7X40 - chains A and C of the 6 polymer chains in the assembly; structure by electron microscopy, 3.02 A resolution.

== Chain A ==
Protein: Virion protein 1
From: Coxsackievirus B1
UniProt: W8GTF7 (W8GTF7_9ENTO); residues 1-278 here = UniProt positions 1-278
Amino-acid sequence (278 residues; row label = number of the first residue in the row):
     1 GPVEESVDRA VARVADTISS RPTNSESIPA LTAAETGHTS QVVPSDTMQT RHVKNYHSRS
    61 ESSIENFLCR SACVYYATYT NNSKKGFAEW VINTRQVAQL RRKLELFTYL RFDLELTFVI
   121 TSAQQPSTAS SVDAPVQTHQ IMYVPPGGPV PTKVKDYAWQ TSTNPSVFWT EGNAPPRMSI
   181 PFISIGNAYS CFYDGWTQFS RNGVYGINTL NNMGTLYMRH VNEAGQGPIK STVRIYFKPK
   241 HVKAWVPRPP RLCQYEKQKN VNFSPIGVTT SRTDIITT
Not modelled in the structure: 1-11
Construct notes: conflict Lys84 (Glu in W8GTF7)

== Chain C ==
Protein: VP3
From: Coxsackievirus B1
Notes: EC 3.4.22.29, 3.6.1.15, 3.4.22.28, 2.7.7.48
UniProt: L7UV52 (L7UV52_9ENTO); residues 1-238 here correspond to UniProt positions 333-570 (UniProt number = residue number + 332)
Amino-acid sequence (238 residues; numbered 1 to 238; the number before each row is that of its first residue):
     1 GLPVMTTPGS TQFLTSDDFQ SPSAMPQFDV TPEMQIPGRV NNLMEIAEVD SVVPVNNTED
    61 NVSSLKAYQI PVQSNSDNGK QVFGFPLQPG ANNVLNRTLL GEILNYYTHW SGSIKLTFMF
   121 CGSAMATGKF LLAYSPPGAG VPKNRKDAML GTHVIWDVGL QSSCVLCVPW ISQTHYRYVV
   181 EDEYTAAGYV TCWYQTNIVV PADVQSSCDI LCFVSACNDF SVRMLKDTPF IRQDTFYQ

== How chain A and chain C interact ==
Contacting residue pairs (157; chain A residue first):
  Val14(A) - Asn218(C)
  Val14(A) - Asp219(C)
  Val14(A) - Phe220(C)
  Ala15(A) - Asn218(C)
  Ala15(A) - Asp219(C)
  Ala30(A) - Cys164(C)
  Ala30(A) - Val165(C)  hydrogen bond (backbone-backbone)
  Leu31(A) - Ser163(C)
  Thr32(A) - Gln161(C)
  Thr32(A) - Ser162(C)
  Thr32(A) - Ser163(C)  hydrogen bond (backbone-backbone)
  Thr32(A) - Val165(C)
  Ala33(A) - Ser163(C)
  Ala34(A) - Met119(C)  hydrophobic
  Ala34(A) - Ser163(C)  hydrogen bond (backbone-side chain)
  Glu35(A) - Met119(C)
  Glu35(A) - Ser162(C)  hydrogen bond
  Thr39(A) - Glu48(C)
  Thr39(A) - Asp50(C)  hydrogen bond
  Thr39(A) - Ser215(C)
  Ser40(A) - Lys115(C)  hydrogen bond (backbone-side chain)
  Ser40(A) - Val165(C)
  Val42(A) - Lys115(C)
  Val42(A) - Val165(C)  hydrophobic
  Val42(A) - Cys217(C)
  Val43(A) - Asn218(C)
  Pro44(A) - Ser113(C)
  Pro44(A) - Cys167(C)
  Met48(A) - Pro169(C)  hydrophobic
  His57(A) - Ser111(C)  hydrogen bond
  His57(A) - His175(C)  hydrogen bond
  His57(A) - Tyr176(C)
  Ser58(A) - Ser221(C)  hydrogen bond (backbone-side chain)
  Arg59(A) - Asn42(C)
  Arg59(A) - Met44(C)
  Arg59(A) - Glu48(C)  salt bridge
  Arg59(A) - Cys217(C)
  Arg59(A) - Asn218(C)
  Arg59(A) - Phe220(C)  hydrogen bond (side chain-backbone)
  Glu61(A) - Tyr107(C)  hydrogen bond (backbone-side chain)
  Glu61(A) - Arg223(C)
  Glu61(A) - Met224(C)  hydrogen bond (side chain-backbone)
  Glu61(A) - Leu225(C)
  Ser62(A) - Asn42(C)  hydrogen bond
  Ser62(A) - Leu43(C)  hydrogen bond (backbone-backbone)
  Ser62(A) - Met44(C)
  Ser62(A) - Tyr107(C)
  Ser62(A) - Val222(C)
  Ser63(A) - Asn41(C)
  Ser63(A) - Asn42(C)
  Ile64(A) - Val40(C)
  Ile64(A) - Asn41(C)  hydrogen bond (backbone-backbone)
  Ile64(A) - Leu43(C)  hydrophobic
  Asn66(A) - Leu225(C)
  Phe67(A) - Leu43(C)  hydrophobic
  Phe67(A) - Tyr106(C)  hydrophobic
  Phe67(A) - Tyr107(C)
  Phe67(A) - Leu225(C)  hydrophobic
  Arg70(A) - Thr15(C)
  Arg70(A) - Ser16(C)
  Arg70(A) - Leu225(C)
  Ser71(A) - Phe13(C)
  Ser71(A) - Thr15(C)  hydrogen bond (backbone-backbone)
  Tyr76(A) - Phe236(C)  hydrophobic
  Arg95(A) - Tyr237(C)
  Gln96(A) - Gln233(C)  hydrogen bond (backbone-side chain)
  Gln96(A) - Phe236(C)
  Gln96(A) - Tyr237(C)  hydrogen bond (backbone-backbone)
  Gln96(A) - Gln238(C)
  Val97(A) - Gln233(C)
  Val97(A) - Tyr237(C)
  Ala98(A) - Ile231(C)
  Ala98(A) - Arg232(C)
  Ala98(A) - Gln233(C)  hydrogen bond (backbone-side chain)
  Ala98(A) - Tyr237(C)
  Gln99(A) - Asp227(C)
  Arg101(A) - Tyr237(C)
  Arg102(A) - Glu102(C)  salt bridge
  Arg102(A) - Tyr106(C)  hydrogen bond
  Arg102(A) - Thr228(C)
  Arg102(A) - Ile231(C)
  Lys103(A) - Tyr106(C)
  Phe107(A) - Val40(C)  hydrophobic
  Arg111(A) - Thr31(C)  hydrogen bond (side chain-backbone)
  Arg111(A) - Pro32(C)
  Arg111(A) - Glu33(C)
  Glu115(A) - Ser21(C)  hydrogen bond
  Thr117(A) - Phe13(C)
  Tyr143(A) - Met25(C)  hydrophobic
  Ala174(A) - Thr11(C)
  Arg177(A) - Phe13(C)
  Arg177(A) - Asp17(C)  salt bridge
  Met178(A) - Ser21(C)
  Met178(A) - Pro22(C)
  Ser179(A) - Ser21(C)
  Ser179(A) - Pro22(C)  hydrogen bond (backbone-backbone)
  Ser179(A) - Ser23(C)  hydrogen bond (backbone-side chain)
  Ser179(A) - Ala24(C)  hydrogen bond (backbone-backbone)
  Pro181(A) - Phe28(C)  hydrophobic
  Phe182(A) - Phe28(C)
  Phe182(A) - Val30(C)
  Ile183(A) - Met25(C)  hydrophobic
  Ile183(A) - Phe28(C)  hydrophobic
  Ser184(A) - Thr31(C)  hydrogen bond (backbone-side chain)
  Ile185(A) - Thr31(C)
  Gly186(A) - Thr31(C)  hydrogen bond (backbone-side chain)
  Asn187(A) - Thr31(C)
  Asn187(A) - Pro32(C)
  Asn187(A) - Met34(C)  hydrogen bond
  Lys238(A) - Asp17(C)
  Lys243(A) - Glu33(C)
  Lys243(A) - Arg39(C)
  Ala244(A) - Arg39(C)
  Ala244(A) - Val40(C)  hydrogen bond (backbone-backbone)
  Trp245(A) - Ile36(C)
  Trp245(A) - Gly38(C)
  Trp245(A) - Arg39(C)
  Val246(A) - Pro37(C)
  Val246(A) - Gly38(C)  hydrogen bond (backbone-backbone)
  Pro247(A) - Ile46(C)  hydrophobic
  Pro250(A) - Glu102(C)
  Leu252(A) - Arg97(C)
  Gln254(A) - Phe230(C)  hydrogen bond (side chain-backbone)
  Gln254(A) - Arg232(C)  hydrogen bond (side chain-backbone)
  Tyr255(A) - Tyr237(C)
  Gln258(A) - Tyr237(C)
  Gln258(A) - Gln238(C)
  Gly267(A) - Val62(C)
  Val268(A) - Pro54(C)  hydrophobic
  Val268(A) - Val62(C)  hydrogen bond (backbone-backbone)
  Val268(A) - Tyr68(C)
  Thr269(A) - Pro54(C)
  Thr269(A) - Asn57(C)
  Thr269(A) - Val62(C)
  Thr269(A) - Asn93(C)  hydrogen bond (side chain-backbone)
  Thr269(A) - Arg97(C)
  Thr270(A) - Asn57(C)
  Thr270(A) - Asn93(C)  hydrogen bond (backbone-side chain)
  Ser271(A) - Asn57(C)
  Ser271(A) - Glu59(C)
  Ser271(A) - Asn93(C)  hydrogen bond (backbone-side chain)
  Arg272(A) - Val55(C)  hydrogen bond (side chain-backbone)
  Arg272(A) - Asn57(C)  hydrogen bond (backbone-backbone)
  Arg272(A) - Thr58(C)
  Arg272(A) - Gly84(C)  hydrogen bond (side chain-backbone)
  Arg272(A) - Phe85(C)
  Arg272(A) - Val94(C)
  Ile275(A) - Val55(C)
  Ile275(A) - Ile70(C)  hydrophobic
  Ile275(A) - Val82(C)
  Ile275(A) - Phe83(C)
  Ile275(A) - Gly84(C)  hydrogen bond (backbone-backbone)
  Ile276(A) - Gln81(C)
  Ile276(A) - Gly84(C)
  Thr277(A) - Gly84(C)
  Thr278(A) - Pro86(C)
  Thr278(A) - Val141(C)
Other interface residues (no listed pair), chain A (89 interface residues in all): Ile28, Gln41, Thr47, Asn55, Val74, Tyr75, Tyr109, Val119, Pro165, Pro175, Ile180, Ala188, Tyr236, Arg251, Cys253, Glu256, Lys257, Asp274
Other interface residues (no listed pair), chain C (93 interface residues in all): Phe19, Val49, Asn56, Ser63, Ser64, Pro71, Leu99, Thr152, Trp156, Asp157, Tyr189, Phe213

== In short ==
89 residues of chain A and 93 residues of chain C are in contact; the contacts include 40 hydrogen bonds and 3
salt bridges. Among the polar pairs are Arg59(A)-Glu48(C), Arg102(A)-Glu102(C) and Arg177(A)-Asp17(C).
Here chain A is Virion protein 1 and chain C is VP3, both from Coxsackievirus B1. Entry 7X40 (Cryo-EM
structure of Coxsackievirus B1 mature virion in complex with nAb 8A10 (classified from CVB1 mature ...) was
determined by electron microscopy (same publication as 7X2G, 7X2I, 7X2O, 7X2T, 7X2W, 7X35 and 7 further
entries).
